PDB entry 9DB2 | electron microscopy, 2.60 A resolution | chains C and D of the 4 polymer chains in the assembly

Chain C (and D):
Protein: Ribonucleoside-diphosphate reductase 1 subunit beta
From: Escherichia coli
Notes: EC 1.17.4.1; chain D of this document is another copy of the same molecule, construct and numbering; everything in this record applies to it too
Reference sequence: P69924 (RIR2_ECOLI); residues 0-375 here correspond to UniProt positions 1-376 (UniProt number = residue number + 1)
Sequence (376 residues; numbered 0 to 375; the number before each row is that of its first residue; numbering starts at 0):
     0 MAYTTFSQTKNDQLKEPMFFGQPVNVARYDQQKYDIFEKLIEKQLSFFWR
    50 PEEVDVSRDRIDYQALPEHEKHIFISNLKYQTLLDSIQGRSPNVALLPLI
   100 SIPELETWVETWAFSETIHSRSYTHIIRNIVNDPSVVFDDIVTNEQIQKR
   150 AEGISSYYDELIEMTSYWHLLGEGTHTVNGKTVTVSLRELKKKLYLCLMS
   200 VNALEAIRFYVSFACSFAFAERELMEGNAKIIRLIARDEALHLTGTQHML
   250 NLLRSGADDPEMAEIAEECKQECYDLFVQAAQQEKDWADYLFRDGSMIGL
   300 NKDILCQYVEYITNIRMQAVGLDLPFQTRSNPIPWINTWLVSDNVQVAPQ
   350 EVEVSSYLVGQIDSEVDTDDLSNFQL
Disordered / not traced: 0 (chain D: 0, 340-359, 374-375)
Cystine bridges: C268-C272
Metal / ion sites: mu-oxo-diiron Fe: D84, E115, H118, E238, H241
Residues lining bound ligands: mu-oxo-diiron (FEO): D84, W111, E115, H118, E204, F208, I234, E238, H241
Reported in the primary citation:
  - catalytic residues: Y122, Y356
  - binding site for mu-oxo-diiron: Y122
  - conformationally variable residues (side-chain flip): Y356
  - mu-oxo-diiron coordination through a water molecule: Y122

Interface between chain C and chain D:
Contacting residue pairs - 144 pairs, chain C then chain D:
  Y2(C) with R89(D); V93(D), hydrophobic; D158(D); I161(D), hydrophobic
  T3(C) with D158(D), hydrogen bond
  T4(C) with R89(D), hydrogen bond (backbone-side chain); S90(D); S154(D); Y157(D); D158(D), hydrogen bond (backbone-side chain)
  F5(C) with L82(D), hydrophobic; S85(D); I86(D), hydrophobic
  Q7(C) with V141(D); Q147(D); A150(D); E151(D)
  K9(C) with D138(D); T142(D)
  V23(C) with R89(D), hydrogen bond (backbone-side chain)
  N24(C) with S85(D), hydrogen bond (backbone-side chain); R89(D), hydrogen bond (backbone-side chain)
  V25(C) with I140(D), hydrophobic; V141(D), hydrophobic
  A26(C) with S85(D); T123(D)
  R27(C) with T123(D); S134(D); F137(D); D138(D), salt bridge
  Y28(C) with T116(D); S119(D); R120(D); T123(D); R127(D)
  D29(C) with T123(D); R127(D); P133(D); F137(D)
  E37(C) with R120(D), salt bridge
  I40(C) with R120(D)
  E41(C) with R49(D), salt bridge
  L44(C) with F47(D); R49(D); F113(D), hydrophobic; I117(D), hydrophobic
  S45(C) with R49(D)
  F47(C) with L44(D); F47(D), hydrophobic
  R49(C) with E41(D); L44(D); S45(D)
  L82(C) with F5(D), hydrophobic; N24(D)
  S85(C) with N24(D); V25(D); A26(D), hydrogen bond (side chain-backbone)
  I86(C) with F5(D), hydrophobic
  G88(C) with E109(D)
  R89(C) with Y2(D); T4(D), hydrogen bond (side chain-backbone); V23(D), hydrogen bond (side chain-backbone); N24(D), hydrogen bond (side chain-backbone); L96(D); E105(D), salt bridge; E109(D), hydrogen bond (backbone-side chain)
  S90(C) with T4(D)
  N92(C) with N92(D); L96(D); E109(D)
  V93(C) with Y2(D), hydrophobic; L96(D), hydrophobic
  L96(C) with N92(D); V93(D), hydrophobic
  E105(C) with R89(D), salt bridge
  E109(C) with G88(D); R89(D); N92(D); A112(D); T116(D)
  T110(C) with F113(D)
  F113(C) with L44(D), hydrophobic; T110(D); F113(D), hydrophobic
  T116(C) with Y28(D), hydrogen bond (backbone-side chain); E109(D)
  I117(C) with L44(D), hydrophobic
  S119(C) with Y28(D), hydrogen bond
  R120(C) with Y28(D); E37(D), salt bridge; I40(D); L44(D)
  T123(C) with Y28(D)
  R127(C) with Y28(D), hydrogen bond (side chain-backbone); D29(D)
  S134(C) with R27(D); D29(D)
  F137(C) with R27(D); D29(D)
  D138(C) with K9(D); R27(D), salt bridge
  V141(C) with S6(D); Q7(D); N24(D)
  T142(C) with K9(D)
  Q147(C) with Q7(D)
  S154(C) with T4(D), hydrogen bond (backbone-side chain); F5(D)
  Y157(C) with T4(D)
  D158(C) with Y2(D); T3(D), hydrogen bond; T4(D), hydrogen bond (side chain-backbone)
  I161(C) with Y2(D), hydrophobic; T4(D)
  E162(C) with L169(D)
  S165(C) with S165(D), hydrogen bond
  Y166(C) with L169(D), hydrophobic
  L169(C) with E162(D); S165(D); Y166(D), hydrophobic
  L170(C) with V177(D), hydrophobic
  H175(C) with N178(D), hydrogen bond
  T176(C) with T176(D); V177(D); N178(D), hydrogen bond (backbone-backbone)
  V177(C) with L170(D), hydrophobic; T176(D); V177(D), hydrophobic
  N178(C) with H175(D); T176(D), hydrogen bond (backbone-backbone)
  V358(C) with F47(D), hydrophobic; R49(D), hydrogen bond (backbone-side chain)
  G359(C) with R49(D), hydrogen bond (backbone-side chain); E52(D)
  Q360(C) with R49(D), hydrogen bond
  I361(C) with E51(D)
  D362(C) with E51(D)
  S363(C) with E51(D); E52(D); V53(D); D54(D), hydrogen bond (side chain-backbone)
  E364(C) with D54(D); S56(D)
  V365(C) with D54(D)
Also at the interface, not in a pair above, chain C (74 interface residues in all): A1, S6, T8, P97, T106, I140, E151, G179
Also at the interface, not in a pair above, chain D (72 interface residues in all): T8, P97, T106

Overview:
74 residues of chain C face 72 of chain D across their interface; the contacts include 25 hydrogen bonds and 7
salt bridges. Polar pairs include R27(C)-D138(D), E37(C)-R120(D) and E41(C)-R49(D). Chain C binds
mu-oxo-diiron. The paper reports catalytic residues Y122(C) and Y356(C); a binding site for mu-oxo-diiron at
Y122(C).
Chain C and chain D are both Ribonucleoside-diphosphate reductase 1 subunit beta (Escherichia coli); the
structure, Class Ia ribonucleotide reductase with mechanism-based inhibitor N3CDP, was determined by electron
microscopy.
